PDB entry 2DFS | electron crystallography, 24.00 A resolution (very low resolution: no residue pairs are listed; an interface is given only as per-side residue counts) | chains A and M of the 14 polymer chains in the assembly

== Chain A (and M) ==
Molecule: Myosin-5A
From: Gallus gallus
Notes: chain M of this document is another copy of the same molecule, construct and numbering; everything in this record applies to it too
UniProt: Q02440 (MYO5A_CHICK); residues 1-1080 here = UniProt positions 1-1080
Sequence (1080 residues; each row starts with the number of its first residue):
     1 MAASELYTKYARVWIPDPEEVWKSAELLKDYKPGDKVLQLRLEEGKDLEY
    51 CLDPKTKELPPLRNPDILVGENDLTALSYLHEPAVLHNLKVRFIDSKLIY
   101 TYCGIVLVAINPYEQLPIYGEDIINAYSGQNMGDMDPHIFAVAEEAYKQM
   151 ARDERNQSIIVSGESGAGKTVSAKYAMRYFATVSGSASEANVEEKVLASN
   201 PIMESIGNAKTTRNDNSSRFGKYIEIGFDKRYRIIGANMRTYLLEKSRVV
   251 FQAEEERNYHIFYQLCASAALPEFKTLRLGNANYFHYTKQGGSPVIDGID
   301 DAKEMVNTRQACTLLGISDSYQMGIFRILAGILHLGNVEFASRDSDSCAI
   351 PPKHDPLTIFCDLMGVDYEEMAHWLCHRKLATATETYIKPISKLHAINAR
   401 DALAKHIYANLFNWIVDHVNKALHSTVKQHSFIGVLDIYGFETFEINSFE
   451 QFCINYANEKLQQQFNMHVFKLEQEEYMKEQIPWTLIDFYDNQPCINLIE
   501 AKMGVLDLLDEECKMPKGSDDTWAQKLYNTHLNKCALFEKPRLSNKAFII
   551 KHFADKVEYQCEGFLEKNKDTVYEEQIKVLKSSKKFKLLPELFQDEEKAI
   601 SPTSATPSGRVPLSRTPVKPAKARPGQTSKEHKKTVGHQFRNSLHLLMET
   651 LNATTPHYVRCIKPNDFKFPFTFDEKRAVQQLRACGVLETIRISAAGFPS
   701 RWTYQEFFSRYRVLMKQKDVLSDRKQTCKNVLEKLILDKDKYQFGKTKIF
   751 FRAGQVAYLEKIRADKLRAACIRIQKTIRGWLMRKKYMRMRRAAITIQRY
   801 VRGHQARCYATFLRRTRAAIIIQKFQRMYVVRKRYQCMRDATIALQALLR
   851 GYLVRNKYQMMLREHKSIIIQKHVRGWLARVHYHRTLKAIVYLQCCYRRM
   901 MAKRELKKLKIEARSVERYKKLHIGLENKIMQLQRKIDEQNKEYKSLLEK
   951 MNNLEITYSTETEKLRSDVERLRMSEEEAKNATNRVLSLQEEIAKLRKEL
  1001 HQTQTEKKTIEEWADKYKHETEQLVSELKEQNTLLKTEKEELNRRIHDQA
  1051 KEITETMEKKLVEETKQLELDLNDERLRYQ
Not modelled in the structure: 1-4, 382-385, 595-631, 910-950
Swiss-Prot annotation at these positions:
  - region: L644 to D666 (Actin-binding)
  - binding site (ATP): G163 to T170

== How chain A and chain M interact ==
At this resolution (24 A) residue pairs are not listed: 44 residues of chain A and 47 of chain M lie at the interface.

== Summary ==
44 residues of chain A and 47 residues of chain M are in contact. UniProt lists 8 ATP-binding residues on
chain A.
Chain A and chain M are both Myosin-5A (Gallus gallus); the structure, 3-D structure of Myosin-V inhibited
state, was determined by electron crystallography.
